8EVI - chains J and O of the 13 polymer chains in the assembly; structure by electron microscopy, 2.64 A resolution.

== Chain J ==
Molecule: 167-nt DNA strand
Sequence (167 nucleotides; row label = number of the first residue in the row; numbers below 1 keep their minus sign (DT-4 is residue -4)):
    -4 TAGAAAAATA GGAACCCCAC ATGCCCTGTG TCTGCAAGTA CAGAACTAGC CAGACAGACT
    56 GACCTATTTT TGTGAGGGGA ATCGGGAAGT ATCCATTGCT AAGACTCAGC AATGCTGCAA
   116 CTCTCAGCAA CCAGCTGAAG ATCAGCAGCC GAGAGGCCCT GCACCTA
Not modelled in the structure: -4 to -2, 142-162

== Chain O ==
Protein: Transcription factor PU.1
From: Mus musculus
Reference sequence: P17433 (SPI1_MOUSE); residues 1-272 here = UniProt positions 1-272
Amino-acid sequence (285 residues; each row starts with the number of its first residue; numbers below 1 keep their minus sign (Met-12 is residue -12)):
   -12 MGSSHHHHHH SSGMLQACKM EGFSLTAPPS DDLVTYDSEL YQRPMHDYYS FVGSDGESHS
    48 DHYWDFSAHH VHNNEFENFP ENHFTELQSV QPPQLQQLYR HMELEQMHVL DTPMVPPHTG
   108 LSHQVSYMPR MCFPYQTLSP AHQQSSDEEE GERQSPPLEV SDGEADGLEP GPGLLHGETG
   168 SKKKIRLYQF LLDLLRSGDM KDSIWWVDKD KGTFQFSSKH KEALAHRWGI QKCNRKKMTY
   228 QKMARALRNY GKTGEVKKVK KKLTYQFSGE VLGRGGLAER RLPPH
Not modelled in the structure: -12 to 170, 260-272
Sequence notes: initiating methionine (-12); expression tag (-11 to 0); engineered mutation Cys220 (Gly in P17433)
Swiss-Prot annotation at these positions:
  - DNA-binding region: Ile172 to Ser255 (ETS)
  - binding site (DNA): Lys219, Arg232, Arg235, Lys245
  - modified residue (Phosphoserine): Ser142, Ser148
Reported in the primary citation:
  - binding site for the 167-nt DNA strand: Lys171, Arg222, Lys249
  - disease-associated variants - Q218H: decreased binding to Histone H2A type 2-C
  - mutagenesis - Q218H: unchanged binding to DNA

== Chain J / chain O interface ==
Residue-residue contacts (15):
  DA2(J) - Ser205(O)  phosphate contact
  DA3(J) - Ser205(O)  hydrogen bond to the phosphate
  DA3(J) - Lys208(O)  salt bridge to the phosphate
  DA3(J) - Leu250(O)  sugar contact
  DT4(J) - Tyr227(O)  phosphate contact
  DT4(J) - Arg235(O)  sugar contact
  DT4(J) - Lys245(O)  phosphate contact
  DT4(J) - Leu250(O)  phosphate contact
  DT4(J) - Tyr252(O)  phosphate contact
  DA5(J) - Gln228(O)  base contact
  DA5(J) - Arg235(O)  salt bridge to the phosphate
  DA5(J) - Lys245(O)  phosphate contact
  DG6(J) - Arg232(O)  base contact
  DG7(J) - Arg232(O)  hydrogen bond to the base
  DA8(J) - Arg232(O)  base contact
Other interface residues (no listed pair), chain J (8 interface residues in all): DA14
Other interface residues (no listed pair), chain O (11 interface residues in all): Lys171, Lys249

== In short ==
Chain J and chain O form an interface of 8 and 11 residues respectively, with 2 hydrogen bonds and 2 salt
bridges. Polar contacts include DG7(J)-Arg232(O), DA3(J)-Ser205(O) and DA3(J)-Lys208(O). From the paper: a
binding site for the 167-nt DNA strand at Lys171(O), Arg222(O) and Lys249(O); Q218H of chain O reduces binding
to Histone H2A type 2-C.
Here chain J is a 167-nt DNA strand and chain O is Transcription factor PU.1 (Mus musculus). Entry 8EVI
(CX3CR1 nucleosome and PU.1 complex containing disulfide bond mutations) was determined by electron microscopy
(same publication as 8EVH, 8EVJ and 8SYP).
